PDB entry 6RDE | electron microscopy, 2.90 A resolution | chains B and C of the 20 polymer chains in the assembly

# Chain B (and C)
Molecule: Mitochondrial ATP synthase subunit c
Source organism: Polytomella sp. Pringsheim 198.80
Notes: chain C of this document is another copy of the same molecule, construct and numbering; everything in this record applies to it too
Chain sequence (127 residues; each row starts with the number of its first residue):
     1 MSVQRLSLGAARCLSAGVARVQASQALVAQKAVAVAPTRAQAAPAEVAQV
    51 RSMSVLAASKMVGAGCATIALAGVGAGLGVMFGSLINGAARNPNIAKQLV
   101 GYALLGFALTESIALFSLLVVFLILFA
Not modelled in the structure: 1-53

# Interface between chain B and chain C
Pairs across the interface (73):
  Ser-54(B) with Val-55(C); Leu-56(C)
  Ala-57(B) with Leu-56(C)
  Ala-58(B) with Val-55(C), hydrophobic; Leu-56(C); Ser-59(C), hydrogen bond (backbone-side chain)
  Met-61(B) with Lys-60(C); Gly-63(C); Ile-124(C)
  Val-62(B) with Gly-63(C)
  Ala-64(B) with Val-120(C)
  Gly-65(B) with Gly-63(C); Cys-66(C); Ala-67(C)
  Cys-66(B) with Cys-66(C), hydrophobic
  Thr-68(B) with Ala-67(C); Ala-70(C); Val-120(C)
  Ile-69(B) with Cys-66(C); Ile-69(C), hydrophobic
  Leu-71(B) with Ala-70(C), hydrophobic; Ile-113(C); Phe-116(C), hydrophobic; Ser-117(C)
  Ala-72(B) with Ile-69(C); Ala-70(C); Gly-73(C); Val-74(C)
  Val-74(B) with Ile-113(C), hydrophobic
  Gly-75(B) with Gly-73(C); Gly-77(C)
  Ala-76(B) with Gly-73(C), hydrogen bond (backbone-backbone); Gly-77(C)
  Leu-78(B) with Leu-109(C); Thr-110(C); Ile-113(C), hydrophobic
  Gly-79(B) with Gly-77(C); Met-81(C)
  Phe-82(B) with Met-81(C); Gly-106(C); Leu-109(C), hydrophobic
  Gly-83(B) with Met-81(C); Ser-84(C), hydrogen bond (backbone-side chain)
  Ile-86(B) with Met-81(C); Ser-84(C); Leu-85(C), hydrophobic; Leu-99(C); Tyr-102(C), hydrophobic; Ala-103(C), hydrophobic
  Asn-87(B) with Ser-84(C)
  Ala-89(B) with Leu-99(C), hydrophobic; Tyr-102(C), hydrophobic
  Ala-90(B) with Gly-88(C); Arg-91(C); Asn-92(C)
  Arg-91(B) with Arg-91(C)
  Pro-93(B) with Asn-92(C); Ile-95(C), hydrophobic
  Ala-96(B) with Tyr-102(C), hydrogen bond (backbone-side chain)
  Val-100(B) with Tyr-102(C)
  Leu-104(B) with Leu-109(C), hydrophobic
  Phe-107(B) with Leu-109(C)
  Glu-111(B) with Ser-112(C), hydrogen bond; Ile-113(C); Phe-116(C)
  Ala-114(B) with Ile-113(C), hydrophobic
  Leu-118(B) with Phe-116(C)
  Val-121(B) with Val-120(C), hydrophobic
  Leu-125(B) with Leu-123(C), hydrophobic; Ile-124(C), hydrophobic; Ala-127(C)
  Phe-126(B) with Leu-123(C), hydrophobic; Ala-127(C)
Other interface residues (no listed pair), chain B (42 interface residues in all): Val-55, Val-80, Ser-84, Leu-85, Lys-97, Leu-115, Phe-122
Other interface residues (no listed pair), chain C (38 interface residues in all): Val-62, Val-80, Gln-98, Leu-105, Leu-119

# Summary
42 residues of chain B and 38 residues of chain C are in contact; the contacts include 5 hydrogen bonds. Polar
contacts include Ala-58(B)/Ser-59(C), Gly-83(B)/Ser-84(C) and Ala-96(B)/Tyr-102(C).
Both chains are Mitochondrial ATP synthase subunit c (Polytomella sp. Pringsheim 198.80). Entry 6RDE (CryoEM
structure of Polytomella F-ATP synthase, Primary rotary state 2, focussed refinement of F1 head and ...) was
determined by electron microscopy together with 6RD4, 6RD5, 6RD6, 6RD7, 6RD8, 6RD9 and 46 further entries from
the same study.
